Entry 8EFF (electron microscopy, 5.48 A resolution (low resolution: residue-level contacts below are approximate; hydrogen-bond / salt-bridge calls are withheld)); this record covers chains B and D of the 4 polymer chains in the assembly.

# Chain B (and D)
Name: Dynamin-like 120 kDa protein, form S1
Organism: Homo sapiens
Notes: chain D of this document is another copy of the same molecule, construct and numbering; everything in this record applies to it too
UniProtKB: O60313 (OPA1_HUMAN); numbering as in UniProt (aligned over 195-960)
Sequence (766 residues; row label = number of the first residue in the row):
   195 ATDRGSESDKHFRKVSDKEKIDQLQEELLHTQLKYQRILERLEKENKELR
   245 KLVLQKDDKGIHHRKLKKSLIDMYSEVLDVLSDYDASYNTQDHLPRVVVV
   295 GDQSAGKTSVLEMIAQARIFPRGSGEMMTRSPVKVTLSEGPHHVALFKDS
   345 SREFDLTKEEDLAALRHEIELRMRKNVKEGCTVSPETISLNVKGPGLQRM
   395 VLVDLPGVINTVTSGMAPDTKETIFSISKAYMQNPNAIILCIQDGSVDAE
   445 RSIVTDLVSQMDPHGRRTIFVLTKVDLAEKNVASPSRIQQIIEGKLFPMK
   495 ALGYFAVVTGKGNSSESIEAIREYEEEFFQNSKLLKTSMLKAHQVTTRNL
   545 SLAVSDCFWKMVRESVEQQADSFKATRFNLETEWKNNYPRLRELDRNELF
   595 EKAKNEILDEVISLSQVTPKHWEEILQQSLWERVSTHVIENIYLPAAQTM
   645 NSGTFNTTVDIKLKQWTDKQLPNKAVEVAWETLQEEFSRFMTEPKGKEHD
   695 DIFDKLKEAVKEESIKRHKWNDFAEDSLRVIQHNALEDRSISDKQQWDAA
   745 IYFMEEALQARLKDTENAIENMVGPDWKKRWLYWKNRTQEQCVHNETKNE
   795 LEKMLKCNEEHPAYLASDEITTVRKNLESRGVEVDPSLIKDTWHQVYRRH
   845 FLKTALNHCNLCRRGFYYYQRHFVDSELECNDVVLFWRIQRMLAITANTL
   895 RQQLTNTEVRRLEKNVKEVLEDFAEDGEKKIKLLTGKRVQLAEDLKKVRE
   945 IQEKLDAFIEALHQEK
Disulfides: Cys-856/Cys-874
Bound ions: K+: Gln-297, Glu-320 (together with GDP); Mg2+: Thr-323 (together with GDP)
Small-molecule neighbours:
  - tetrafluoroaluminate (ALF): Asp-296, Gln-297, Ser-298, Lys-301, Glu-320, Met-321, Met-322, Thr-323, Leu-399, Pro-400, Gly-401
  - GDP (guanosine-5'-diphosphate): Ser-298, Ala-299, Gly-300, Lys-301, Thr-302, Ser-303, Pro-315, Arg-316, Gly-317, Ser-318, Glu-320, Met-321, Met-322, Thr-323, Thr-467, Lys-468, Thr-503, Gly-504, Lys-505, Asn-507
Swiss-Prot annotation at these positions:
  - region: Gly-295 to Thr-302 (G1 motif), Met-321 to Arg-324 (G2 motif), Asp-398 to Gly-401 (G3 motif), Thr-467 to Asp-470 (G4 motif), Val-501 to Gly-504 (G5 motif)
  - binding site (GTP): Ser-298, Gly-300, Lys-301, Thr-302, Ser-303, Gly-317, Lys-468, Asp-470, Thr-503, Gly-506, Asn-507
  - binding site (Mg(2+)): Thr-302, Thr-323, Asp-398
  - modified residue: Lys-228 (N6-acetyllysine)
  - natural variant: Glu-270 (E270K: In OPA1), Leu-272 (L272P: In OPA1), Asp-273 (D273A: In OPA1), Arg-290 (R290Q: In OPA1; R290W: In OPA1), Val-293 to Val-294 (deletion: In OPA1), Gly-300 (G300E: In OPA1), Gln-310 (Q310R: In OPA1), Arg-324 to Pro-326 (deletion: In OPA1), Thr-330 (T330S: In OPA1), Ala-357 (A357T: In DOA+ and OPA1), Val-377 (V377I: In OPA1), Ile-382 (I382M: In OPA1 and BEHRS), 41 further natural variant entries in UniProt
  - mutagenesis: Glu-213 (E213A: In interface mutant 9; strongly decreased ability to mediate mitochondrial fusion; when associated with A-217, A-557 and A-565), Gln-217 (Q217A: In interface mutant 9; strongly decreased ability to mediate mitochondrial fusion; when associated with A-213, A-557 and A-565), Arg-235 (R235A: In interface mutant 8; strongly decreased ability to mediate mitochondrial fusion), Leu-243 (L243A: In mutant control 1; does not affect ability to mediate mitochondrial fusion), Leu-248 (L248A: In mutant control 2; does not affect ability to mediate mitochondrial fusion), Gln-297 (Q297E: Abolished GTPase activity without affecting the ability to bind membranes), Ser-298 (S298A: Abolished GTPase activity without affecting the ability to bind membranes), Lys-301 (K301A: Abolished GTPase activity), Thr-302 (T302A: Abolished GTPase activity; T302N: Abolished GTPase activity without affecting the ability to bind membranes), Arg-316 (R316A: Strongly decreased GTPase activity), Glu-320 (E320A: Decreased GTPase activity), Met-321 (M321A: Strongly decreased GTPase activity), 39 further mutagenesis entries in UniProt
From the paper describing this entry:
  - self-association interface (contacts with another copy of this molecule); pairs are residue here / residue on that copy: Gln-217/Gln-562, Lys-713/Gln-454, Lys-738/Asp-869, Tyr-863/Glu-871

# Interface between chain B and chain D
Contacting residue pairs (16; chain B residue first):
  His-205(B) / Phe-572(D)
  Lys-212(B) / Asp-565(D)
  Lys-212(B) / Lys-568(D)
  Lys-212(B) / Ala-569(D)
  Lys-212(B) / Phe-572(D)
  Ile-215(B) / Gln-562(D)
  Ile-215(B) / Asp-565(D)
  Asp-216(B) / Gln-562(D)
  Asp-216(B) / Asp-565(D)
  Gln-217(B) / His-287(D)
  Gln-217(B) / Gln-562(D)
  Glu-220(B) / Glu-558(D)
  Glu-220(B) / Glu-561(D)
  Glu-220(B) / Gln-562(D)
  His-224(B) / Lys-960(D)
  Lys-713(B) / Gln-454(D)
Also at the interface, not in a pair above, chain B (10 interface residues in all): Lys-208, Phe-717
Also at the interface, not in a pair above, chain D (14 interface residues in all): Lys-423, Asn-430, Arg-557, Ser-559

# Overview
10 residues of chain B face 14 of chain D across their interface. Ligands of chain B: GDP and
tetrafluoroaluminate. Gln-297(B) and Glu-320(B) coordinate K+. Curated annotation (UniProt) lists 11
GTP-binding residues, 3 Mg2+-binding residues and 67 mutagenesis sites on chain B. The paper reports a
self-association interface involving Gln-217(B), Lys-713(B) and Lys-738(B) among others.
Chain B and chain D are both Dynamin-like 120 kDa protein, form S1 (Homo sapiens); the structure, CryoEM of
the soluble OPA1 tetramer from the GDP-AlFx bound helical assembly on a lipid membrane, was determined by
electron microscopy (same publication as 8EEW, 8EF7, 8EFR, 8EFS and 8EFT).
